6LMQ - chain A; structure by X-ray diffraction, 2.10 A resolution.

== Chain A ==
Molecule: Integrase catalytic
Source organism: Human immunodeficiency virus type 1 group M subtype B (isolate NY5)
Notes: EC 2.7.7.-
UniProt: P12497 (POL_HV1N5); residues 50-212 here correspond to UniProt positions 1197-1359 (UniProt number = residue number + 1147)
Amino-acid sequence (166 residues; numbered 47 to 212; the number before each row is that of its first residue):
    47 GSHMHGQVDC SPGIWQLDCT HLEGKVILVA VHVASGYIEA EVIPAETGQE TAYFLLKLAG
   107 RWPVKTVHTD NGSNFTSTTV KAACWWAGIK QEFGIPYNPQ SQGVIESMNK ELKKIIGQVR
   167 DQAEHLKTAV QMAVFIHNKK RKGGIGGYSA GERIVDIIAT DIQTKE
Disordered / not traced: 47-55, 143-149, 189-192, 210-212
Modified / non-standard residues: Cys-65 (S-dimethylarsinoyl-cysteine; CAF); Cys-130 (S-dimethylarsinoyl-cysteine; CAF)
Sequence notes: expression tag (47-49); engineered mutation Lys-185 (Phe1332 in P12497)
Residues lining bound ligands: 940 ((2S)-2-[2-(3,4-dihydro-2H-1,4-benzoxazin-6-yl)-4-(3,4-dimethylphenyl)-3,6-dimethyl-5-(methylsulfonylamino)phenyl]-2-[(2-methylpropan-2-yl)oxy]ethanoic acid): Gln-95, Ala-98, Leu-102, Thr-124, Thr-125, Ala-128, Ala-129, Trp-132, Gln-168, Ala-169, Glu-170, His-171, Lys-173, Thr-174, Met-178
UniProt features mapped onto this chain:
  - binding site (Mg(2+)): Asp-64, Asp-116, Glu-152

== Overview ==
Chain A binds compound 940. From UniProt: 3 Mg2+-binding residues.
Chain A is Integrase catalytic (Human immunodeficiency virus type 1 group M subtype B (isolate NY5)); the
structure, Crystal structure of HIV-1 integrase catalytic core domain in complex with
2-(tert-butoxy)-2-[3-(3,4-dihydro-2H-1,4-benzoxazin-6-yl)-6-methanesulfonamido-2,3',4',5-tetramethyl-[1,1'-biphenyl]-4-yl]acetic
acid, was determined by X-ray diffraction together with 6LMI from the same study.
